PDB entry 7QUP | electron microscopy, 3.80 A resolution | chains 1D and 2D of the 65 polymer chains in the assembly

Chain 1D (and 2D):
Name: Tubulin beta-1 chain
Organism: Drosophila melanogaster
Notes: chain 2D of this document is another copy of the same molecule, construct and numbering; everything in this record applies to it too
UniProtKB: Q24560 (TBB1_DROME); numbering as in UniProt (aligned over 2-426)
Sequence (425 residues; numbered 2 to 426; the number before each row is that of its first residue):
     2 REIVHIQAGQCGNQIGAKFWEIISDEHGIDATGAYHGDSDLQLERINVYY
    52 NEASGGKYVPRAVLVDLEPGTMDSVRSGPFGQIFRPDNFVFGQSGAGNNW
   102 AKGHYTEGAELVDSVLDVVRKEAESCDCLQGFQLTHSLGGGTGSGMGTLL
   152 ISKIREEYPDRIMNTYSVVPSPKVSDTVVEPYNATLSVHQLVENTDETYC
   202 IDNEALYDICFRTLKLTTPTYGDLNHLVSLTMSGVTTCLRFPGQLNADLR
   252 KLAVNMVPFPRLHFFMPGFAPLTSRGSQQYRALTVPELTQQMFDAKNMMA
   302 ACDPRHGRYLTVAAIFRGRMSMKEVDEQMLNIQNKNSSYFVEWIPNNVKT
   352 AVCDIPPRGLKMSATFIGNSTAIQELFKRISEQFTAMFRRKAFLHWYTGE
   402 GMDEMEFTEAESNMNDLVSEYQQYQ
Ligand contacts: GDP (guanosine-5'-diphosphate): Gly10, Gln11, Cys12, Gln15, Asn99, Ser138, Gly141, Gly142, Thr143, Gly144, Glu181, Asn204, Tyr222, Leu225, Asn226
UniProt features mapped onto this chain:
  - binding site (GTP): Gln11, Glu69, Ser138, Gly142, Thr143, Gly144, Asn204, Asn226
  - binding site (Mg(2+)): Glu69
  - modified residue (Phosphoserine): Ser40, Ser339

Interface between chain 1D and chain 2D:
Pairs across the interface - 10 pairs, chain 1D then chain 2D:
  Ala54(1D) with Arg282(2D)
  Ser55(1D) with Arg282(2D), hydrogen bond (backbone-backbone); Leu284(2D)
  Lys58(1D) with Tyr281(2D)
  Gln83(1D) with Tyr281(2D), hydrogen bond (backbone-side chain)
  Phe85(1D) with Tyr281(2D)
  Arg86(1D) with Tyr281(2D), hydrogen bond (side chain-backbone)
  Pro87(1D) with Tyr281(2D)
  Asp88(1D) with Ser278(2D)
  Glu125(1D) with Lys336(2D), salt bridge
Interface residues without a listed pair, chain 1D (11 interface residues in all): Glu53, Val60
Interface residues without a listed pair, chain 2D (7 interface residues in all): Gln280, Ala283

Summary:
11 residues of chain 1D face 7 of chain 2D across their interface, with 3 hydrogen bonds and 1 salt bridge.
Polar pairs include Glu125(1D)-Lys336(2D), Gln83(1D)-Tyr281(2D) and Arg86(1D)-Tyr281(2D). Ligands of chain 1D:
GDP.
Chain 1D and chain 2D are both Tubulin beta-1 chain (Drosophila melanogaster); the structure, D. melanogaster
13-protofilament microtubule, was determined by electron microscopy together with 7QUC, 7QUD and 7QUQ from the
same study.
